7TTA - chain A; structure by X-ray diffraction, 2.00 A resolution.

# Chain A
Molecule: Putative cytochrome P450 hydroxylase
From: Actinomadura parvosata subsp. kistnae
UniProt: A0A2P9IBF7 (A0A2P9IBF7_9ACTN); numbering as in UniProt (aligned over 5-384)
Chain sequence (380 residues; numbered 5 to 384; the number before each row is that of its first residue):
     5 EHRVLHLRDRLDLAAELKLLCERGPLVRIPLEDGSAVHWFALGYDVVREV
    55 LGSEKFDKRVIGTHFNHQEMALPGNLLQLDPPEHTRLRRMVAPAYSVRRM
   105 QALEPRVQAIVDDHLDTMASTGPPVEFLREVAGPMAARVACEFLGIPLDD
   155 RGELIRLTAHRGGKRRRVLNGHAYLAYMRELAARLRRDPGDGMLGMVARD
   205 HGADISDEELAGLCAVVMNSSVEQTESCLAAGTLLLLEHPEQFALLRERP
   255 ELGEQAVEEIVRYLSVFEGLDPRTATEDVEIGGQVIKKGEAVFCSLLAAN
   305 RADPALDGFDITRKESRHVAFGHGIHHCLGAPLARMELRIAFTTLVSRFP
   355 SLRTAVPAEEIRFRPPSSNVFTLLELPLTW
Not modelled in the structure: 67-74, 163-180
Small-molecule neighbours: heme (HEM): K62, L80, L81, H88, R92, Y99, F147, V221, S225, Q228, T229, C232, V270, F271, L274, D275, R277, L300, A324, F325, G326, I329, H330, H331, C332, L333, G334, L337, A338

# Summary
Bound to chain A: heme.
Chain A is Putative cytochrome P450 hydroxylase (Actinomadura parvosata subsp. kistnae); the structure, P450
(OxyA) from kistamicin biosynthesis, mixed heme conformation, attenuated beam, was determined by X-ray
diffraction together with 7TTB, 7TTO, 7TTP and 7TTQ from the same study.
